PDB entry 6RZS | X-ray diffraction, 2.20 A resolution | chain A

[Chain A]
Molecule: Beta-lactamase
From: Pseudomonas aeruginosa
Notes: EC 3.5.2.6
UniProtKB: Q7WYA8 (Q7WYA8_PSEAI); residues 3-228 here correspond to UniProt positions 21-246 (UniProt number = residue number + 18)
Amino-acid sequence (227 residues; numbered 2 to 228; the number before each row is that of its first residue):
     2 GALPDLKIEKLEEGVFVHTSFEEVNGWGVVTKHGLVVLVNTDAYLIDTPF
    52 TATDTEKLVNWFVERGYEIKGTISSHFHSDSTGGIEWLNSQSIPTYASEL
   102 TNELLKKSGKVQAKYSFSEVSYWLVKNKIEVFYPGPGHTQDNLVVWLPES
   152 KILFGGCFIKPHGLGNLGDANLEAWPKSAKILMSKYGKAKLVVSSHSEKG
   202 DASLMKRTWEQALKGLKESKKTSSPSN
Disordered / not traced: 2-3, 222-228
Sequence notes: expression tag (2)
Metal / ion sites: Zn2+ site 1: His77, His79, His139 (together with hydrolysed ertapenem); Zn2+ site 2: Asp81, Cys158, His197 (together with hydrolysed ertapenem)
Small-molecule neighbours: hydrolysed ertapenem (LHT): Val25, Trp28, Val31, Phe51, His77, His79, Ser80, Asp81, His139, Cys158, Lys161, His163, Gly164, Leu165, Gly166, Asn167, His197
Swiss-Prot annotation at these positions:
  - binding site (Zn(2+)): His77, His79, Asp81, His139, Cys158, His197
  - binding site (a beta-lactam): Asp81, Lys161, Asn167
Reported in the primary citation:
  - binding site for hydrolysed ertapenem: Val25, Trp28, Val31, Asp81, Lys161, Asn167, His197

[Overview]
Ligands of chain A: hydrolysed ertapenem. His77, His79 and His139 coordinate Zn2+ site 1. Asp81, Cys158 and
His197 coordinate Zn2+ site 2. UniProt lists 6 Zn2+-binding residues and 3 beta-lactam-binding residues. The
paper reports a binding site for hydrolysed ertapenem at Val25, Trp28 and Val31 among others.
Chain A is Beta-lactamase (Pseudomonas aeruginosa); the structure, Structure of IMP-13 metallo-beta-lactamase
complexed with hydrolysed ertapenem, was determined by X-ray diffraction, deposited together with 6R78, 6R79,
6RZR, 6S0H and 6R73.
